6UQ0 - chains B and I of the 13 polymer chains in the assembly; structure by X-ray diffraction, 3.56 A resolution.

[Chain B]
Name: DNA-directed RNA polymerase II subunit RPB2
Source organism: Saccharomyces cerevisiae (strain ATCC 204508 / S288c)
Notes: EC 2.7.7.6
Reference sequence: P08518 (RPB2_YEAST); numbering as in UniProt (aligned over 1-1224)
Amino-acid sequence (1224 residues; each row starts with the number of its first residue):
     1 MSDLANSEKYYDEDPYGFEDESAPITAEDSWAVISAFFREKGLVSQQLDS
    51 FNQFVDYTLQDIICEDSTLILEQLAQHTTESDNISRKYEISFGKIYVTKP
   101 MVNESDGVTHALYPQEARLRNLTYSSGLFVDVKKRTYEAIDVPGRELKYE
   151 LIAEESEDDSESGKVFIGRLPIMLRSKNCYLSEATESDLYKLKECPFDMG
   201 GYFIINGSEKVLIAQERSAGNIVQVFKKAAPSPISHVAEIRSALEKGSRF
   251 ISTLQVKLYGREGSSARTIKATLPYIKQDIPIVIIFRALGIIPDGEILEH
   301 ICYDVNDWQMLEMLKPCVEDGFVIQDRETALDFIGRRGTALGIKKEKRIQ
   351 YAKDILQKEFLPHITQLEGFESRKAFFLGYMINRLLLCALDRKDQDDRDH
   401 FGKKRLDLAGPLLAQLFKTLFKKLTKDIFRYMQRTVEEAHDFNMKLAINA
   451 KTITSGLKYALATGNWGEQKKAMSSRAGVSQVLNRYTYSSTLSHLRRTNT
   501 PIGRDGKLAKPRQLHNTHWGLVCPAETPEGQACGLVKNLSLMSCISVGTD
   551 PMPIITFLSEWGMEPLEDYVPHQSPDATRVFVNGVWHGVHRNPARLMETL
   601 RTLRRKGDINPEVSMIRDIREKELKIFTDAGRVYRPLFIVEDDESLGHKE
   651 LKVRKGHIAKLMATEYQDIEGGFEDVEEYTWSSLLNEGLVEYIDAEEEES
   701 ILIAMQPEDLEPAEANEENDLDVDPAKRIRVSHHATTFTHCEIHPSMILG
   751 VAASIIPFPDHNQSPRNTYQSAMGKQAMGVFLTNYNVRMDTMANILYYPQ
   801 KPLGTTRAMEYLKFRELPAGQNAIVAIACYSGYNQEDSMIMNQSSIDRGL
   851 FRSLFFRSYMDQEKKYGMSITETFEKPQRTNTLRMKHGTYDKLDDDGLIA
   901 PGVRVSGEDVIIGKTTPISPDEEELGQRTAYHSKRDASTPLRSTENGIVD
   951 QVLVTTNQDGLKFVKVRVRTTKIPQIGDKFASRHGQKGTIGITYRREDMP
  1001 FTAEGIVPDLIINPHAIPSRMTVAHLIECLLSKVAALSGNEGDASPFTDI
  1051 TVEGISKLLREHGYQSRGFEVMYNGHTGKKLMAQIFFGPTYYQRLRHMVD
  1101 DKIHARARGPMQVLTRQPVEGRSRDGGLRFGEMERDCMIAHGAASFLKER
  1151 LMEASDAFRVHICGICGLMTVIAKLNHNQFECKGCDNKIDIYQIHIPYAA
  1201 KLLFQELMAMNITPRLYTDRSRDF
Not modelled in the structure: 1-19, 76-85, 139-161, 338-344, 439-445, 503-508, 644-646, 669-676, 715-720, 919-929, 1222-1224
Bound ions: Zn2+: C1163, C1166, C1182, C1185

[Chain I]
Name: DNA-directed RNA polymerase II subunit RPB9
Source organism: Saccharomyces cerevisiae (strain ATCC 204508 / S288c)
Reference sequence: P27999 (RPB9_YEAST); numbering as in UniProt (aligned over 1-122)
Amino-acid sequence (122 residues; row label = number of the first residue in the row):
     1 MTTFRFCRDCNNMLYPREDKENNRLLFECRTCSYVEEAGSPLVYRHELIT
    51 NIGETAGVVQDIGSDPTLPRSDRECPKCHSRENVFFQSQQRRKDTSMVLF
   101 FVCLSCSHIFTSDQKNKRTQFS
Not modelled in the structure: 1, 120-122
Curated features (UniProtKB/Swiss-Prot):
  - zinc finger: C7 to C32 (C4-type), S71 to T111 (TFIIS-type)
  - binding site (Zn(2+)): C7, C10, C29, C32, C75, C78, C103, C106
  - modified residue: S40 (Phosphoserine)
Bound ions: Zn2+ site 1: C7, C10, C29, C32; Zn2+ site 2: C75, C78, C103, C106

[How chain B and chain I interact]
Pairs across the interface (48; chain B residue first):
  P293(B) with C10(I); N11(I)
  D294(B) with N11(I), hydrogen bond (backbone-backbone); N12(I); M13(I)
  G295(B) with F6(I); N11(I), hydrogen bond (backbone-backbone)
  W308(B) with T2(I); R45(I); E47(I)
  Q309(B) with E47(I); T50(I); I52(I)
  E312(B) with Y44(I)
  K315(B) with F4(I); M13(I)
  V318(B) with Y15(I)
  E319(B) with Y15(I)
  F322(B) with R30(I)
  Q325(B) with N12(I), hydrogen bond; T31(I)
  D391(B) with Q90(I); R91(I), hydrogen bond (backbone-backbone)
  R392(B) with I52(I); G53(I); Q89(I); Q90(I); R91(I)
  K393(B) with Q89(I)
  D394(B) with R91(I)
  R617(B) with D61(I), salt bridge
  I619(B) with V59(I); D61(I); I62(I); S64(I); D65(I)
  R620(B) with G57(I); D65(I); L68(I); F86(I); Q89(I), hydrogen bond
  K622(B) with V59(I)
  E699(B) with T67(I)
  S700(B) with P66(I); T67(I)
  L702(B) with P66(I)
  T737(B) with P66(I), hydrogen bond (side chain-backbone)
  T739(B) with P66(I)
Interface residues without a listed pair, chain B (30 interface residues in all): E296, L298, L311, L390, P593, I701
Interface residues without a listed pair, chain I (33 interface residues in all): V43, A56, R70, R92

[In short]
The interface between chain B and chain I involves 30 residues on one side and 33 on the other, with 6
hydrogen bonds and 1 salt bridge. Among the polar pairs are R617(B)-D61(I), Q325(B)-N12(I) and R620(B)-Q89(I).
UniProt lists 8 Zn2+-binding residues on chain I.
Chain B is DNA-directed RNA polymerase II subunit RPB2 and chain I is DNA-directed RNA polymerase II subunit
RPB9, both from Saccharomyces cerevisiae (strain ATCC 204508 / S288c); the structure, RNA polymerase II
elongation complex with 5-guanidinohydantoin lesion in state 4, was determined by X-ray diffraction together
with 6UPX, 6UPY, 6UPZ, 6UQ1, 6UQ2 and 6UQ3 from the same study.
